PDB entry 7PF4 | electron microscopy, 4.00 A resolution | chains L and J of the 10 polymer chains in the assembly

== Chain L ==
Name: Histone H4
Organism: Homo sapiens
UniProtKB: P62805 (H4_HUMAN); residues 0-102 here correspond to UniProt positions 1-103 (UniProt number = residue number + 1)
Sequence (103 residues; each row starts with the number of its first residue; numbering starts at 0):
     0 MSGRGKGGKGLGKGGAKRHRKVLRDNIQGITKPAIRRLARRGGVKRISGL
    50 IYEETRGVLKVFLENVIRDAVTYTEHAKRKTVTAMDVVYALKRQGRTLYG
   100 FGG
Not modelled in the structure: 0-19
Curated features (UniProtKB/Swiss-Prot):
  - DNA-binding region: Lys16 to Lys20
  - modified residue: Ser1 (N-acetylserine), Arg3 (Asymmetric dimethylarginine), Lys5 (N6-(2-hydroxyisobutyryl)lysine), Lys8 (N6-(2-hydroxyisobutyryl)lysine), Lys12 (N6-(2-hydroxyisobutyryl)lysine), Lys16 (N6-(2-hydroxyisobutyryl)lysine), Lys20 (N6,N6,N6-trimethyllysine), Lys31 (N6-(2-hydroxyisobutyryl)lysine), Lys44 (N6-(2-hydroxyisobutyryl)lysine), Ser47 (Phosphoserine), Tyr51 (Phosphotyrosine), Lys59 (N6-(2-hydroxyisobutyryl)lysine), Lys77 (N6-(2-hydroxyisobutyryl)lysine), Lys79 (N6-(2-hydroxyisobutyryl)lysine), Thr80 (Phosphothreonine), Tyr88 (Phosphotyrosine), Lys91 (N6-(2-hydroxyisobutyryl)lysine)
  - cross-link (Glycyl lysine isopeptide (Lys-Gly)): Lys12 (interchain with G-Cter in SUMO2), Lys20 (interchain with G-Cter in SUMO2), Lys31 (interchain with G-Cter in SUMO2), Lys59 (interchain with G-Cter in SUMO2), Lys79 (interchain with G-Cter in SUMO2), Lys91 (interchain with G-Cter in SUMO2)

== Chain J ==
Molecule: 167-nt DNA strand
Organism: synthetic construct
Sequence (167 nucleotides; row label = number of the first residue in the row):
   198 TACTTACATGACAGGATGTATATATCTGACACGTGCCTGGAGACTAGGGA
   248 GTAATCCCCTTGGCGGTTAAAACGCGGGGGACAGCGCGTACGTGCGTTTA
   298 AGCGGTGCTAGAGCTGTCTACGACCAATTGAGCGGCCTCGGCACCGGGAT
   348 TCTCCAGGCGGCCAGTG

== Interface between chain L and chain J ==
Residue-residue contacts (14; chain L residue first):
  Arg35(L) - DG289(J)  salt bridge to the phosphate
  Arg39(L) - DT290(J)  salt bridge to the phosphate
  Arg45(L) - DA287(J)  base contact
  Arg45(L) - DC288(J)  hydrogen bond to the sugar
  Arg45(L) - DG289(J)  phosphate contact
  Ile46(L) - DC288(J)  phosphate contact
  Ile46(L) - DG289(J)  hydrogen bond to the phosphate
  Ser47(L) - DC288(J)  hydrogen bond to the phosphate
  Gly48(L) - DC288(J)  hydrogen bond to the phosphate
  Tyr51(L) - DG289(J)  phosphate contact
  Arg78(L) - DA309(J)  phosphate contact
  Lys79(L) - DG308(J)  phosphate contact
  Lys79(L) - DA309(J)  hydrogen bond to the phosphate
  Thr80(L) - DA309(J)  hydrogen bond to the phosphate
Also at the interface, not in a pair above, chain L (11 interface residues in all): Leu49

== Overview ==
11 residues of chain L and 6 residues of chain J are in contact, with 6 hydrogen bonds and 2 salt bridges.
Among the polar pairs are Arg45(L)-DC288(J), Ile46(L)-DG289(J) and Ser47(L)-DC288(J). Curated annotation
(UniProt) lists a DNA-binding region on chain L.
Chain L is Histone H4 (Homo sapiens) and chain J is a 167-nt DNA strand (synthetic construct); the structure,
Nucleosome 3 of the 4x187 nucleosome array containing H1, was determined by electron microscopy, deposited
together with 7PET, 7PEU, 7PEV, 7PEW, 7PEX, 7PEY and 16 further entries.
